PDB entry 4N82 | X-ray diffraction, 1.88 A resolution | chain B

[Chain B]
Protein: Ribonucleotide reductase
Organism: Streptococcus sanguinis
UniProt: A3CR20 (A3CR20_STRSV); residues 1-158 here correspond to UniProt positions 5-162 (UniProt number = residue number + 4)
Amino-acid sequence (178 residues; row label = number of the first residue in the row; numbers below 1 keep their minus sign (Met-19 is residue -19)):
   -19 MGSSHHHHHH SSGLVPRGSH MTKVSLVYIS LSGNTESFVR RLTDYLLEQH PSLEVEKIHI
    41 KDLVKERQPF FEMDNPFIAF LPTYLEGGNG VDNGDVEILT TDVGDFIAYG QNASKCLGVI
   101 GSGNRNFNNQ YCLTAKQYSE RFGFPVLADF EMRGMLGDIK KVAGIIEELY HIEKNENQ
Disordered / not traced: -19 to 1, 155-158
Differences from the reference sequence: expression tag (-19 to 0)
Small-molecule neighbours: FMN (flavin mononucleotide): Ile9, Ser10, Leu11, Ser12, Gly13, Asn14, Thr15, Glu16, Pro62, Thr63, Tyr64, Leu65, Ser102, Gly103, Asn104, Phe107, Gln110, Tyr111, Cys112, Met132
Reported in the primary citation:
  - conformationally variable residues (loop rearrangement): Leu65 to Val76

[Summary]
Chain B binds flavin mononucleotide. From the paper: conformational variability at Leu65.
Chain B is Ribonucleotide reductase (Streptococcus sanguinis); the structure, X-ray crystal structure of
Streptococcus sanguinis NrdIox, was determined by X-ray diffraction together with 4N83 from the same study.
